3R66 - chains A and B of the 4 polymer chains in the assembly; structure by X-ray diffraction, 2.30 A resolution.

[Chain A (and B)]
Protein: Non-structural protein 1
Organism: Influenza B virus
Notes: chain B of this document is another copy of the same molecule, construct and numbering; everything in this record applies to it too
Reference sequence: P03502 (NS1_INBLE); numbering as in UniProt (aligned over 1-103)
Sequence (113 residues; row label = number of the first residue in the row; numbers below 1 keep their minus sign (Met-9 is residue -9)):
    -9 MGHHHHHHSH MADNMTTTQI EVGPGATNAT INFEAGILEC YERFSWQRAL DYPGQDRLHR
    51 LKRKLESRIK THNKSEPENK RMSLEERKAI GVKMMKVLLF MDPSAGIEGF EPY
Disordered / not traced: -9 to 6, 103
Construct notes: expression tag (-9 to 0)

[How chain A and chain B interact]
Contacting residue pairs (79):
  Thr7(A) - His49(B)  hydrogen bond (backbone-side chain)
  Gln9(A) - Tyr42(B)
  Gln9(A) - Gln45(B)
  Ile10(A) - Ser35(B)
  Ile10(A) - Arg38(B)
  Ile10(A) - Tyr42(B)
  Ile10(A) - Gln45(B)  hydrogen bond (backbone-side chain)
  Glu11(A) - Arg38(B)
  Glu11(A) - Tyr42(B)
  Val12(A) - Arg38(B)
  Val12(A) - Leu40(B)
  Val12(A) - Tyr42(B)  hydrogen bond (backbone-side chain)
  Val12(A) - Gln45(B)
  Ala16(A) - Ala39(B)
  Ala16(A) - Asp41(B)
  Thr17(A) - Asp41(B)
  Ala19(A) - Phe34(B)
  Ala19(A) - Ala39(B)
  Thr20(A) - Ala39(B)  hydrogen bond (side chain-backbone)
  Thr20(A) - Leu40(B)
  Thr20(A) - Asp41(B)  hydrogen bond (side chain-backbone)
  Thr20(A) - Arg47(B)
  Phe23(A) - Cys30(B)
  Phe23(A) - Tyr31(B)
  Phe23(A) - Phe34(B)  hydrophobic
  Glu24(A) - Tyr31(B)  hydrogen bond
  Glu24(A) - Arg47(B)  salt bridge
  Cys30(A) - Phe23(B)
  Cys30(A) - Leu89(B)  hydrophobic
  Tyr31(A) - Phe23(B)
  Tyr31(A) - Glu24(B)  hydrogen bond
  Arg33(A) - Leu88(B)  hydrogen bond (side chain-backbone)
  Arg33(A) - Leu89(B)  hydrogen bond (side chain-backbone)
  Arg33(A) - Met91(B)
  Phe34(A) - Ala19(B)
  Phe34(A) - Thr20(B)
  Phe34(A) - Phe23(B)  hydrophobic
  Phe34(A) - Leu88(B)  hydrophobic
  Ser35(A) - Ile10(B)
  Gln37(A) - Leu88(B)
  Arg38(A) - Glu11(B)
  Arg38(A) - Val12(B)
  Ala39(A) - Ala16(B)
  Ala39(A) - Ala19(B)
  Ala39(A) - Thr20(B)  hydrogen bond (backbone-side chain)
  Leu40(A) - Val12(B)
  Leu40(A) - Thr20(B)
  Asp41(A) - Ala16(B)
  Asp41(A) - Thr17(B)
  Asp41(A) - Thr20(B)  hydrogen bond (backbone-side chain)
  Tyr42(A) - Val12(B)
  Gln45(A) - Gln9(B)
  Gln45(A) - Ile10(B)  hydrogen bond (side chain-backbone)
  Gln45(A) - Val12(B)
  Arg47(A) - Glu24(B)  salt bridge
  Arg47(A) - Lys54(B)
  Arg47(A) - Arg58(B)
  His49(A) - Thr7(B)
  Arg58(A) - Arg47(B)
  Val82(A) - Leu89(B)  hydrophobic
  Met85(A) - Cys30(B)  hydrophobic
  Met85(A) - Met85(B)  hydrophobic
  Lys86(A) - Leu89(B)
  Lys86(A) - Phe90(B)
  Leu88(A) - Arg33(B)  hydrogen bond (backbone-side chain)
  Leu88(A) - Phe34(B)
  Leu88(A) - Gln37(B)
  Leu89(A) - Cys30(B)  hydrophobic
  Leu89(A) - Arg33(B)  hydrogen bond (backbone-side chain)
  Leu89(A) - Val82(B)  hydrophobic
  Leu89(A) - Met85(B)  hydrophobic
  Leu89(A) - Lys86(B)
  Leu89(A) - Leu89(B)  hydrophobic
  Phe90(A) - Lys86(B)
  Phe90(A) - Phe90(B)  hydrophobic
  Phe90(A) - Phe100(B)  hydrophobic
  Phe90(A) - Glu101(B)
  Met91(A) - Arg33(B)
  Asp92(A) - Glu101(B)
Interface residues without a listed pair, chain A (39 interface residues in all): Thr8, Ile27, Gly44, Met84, Ala95
Interface residues without a listed pair, chain B (42 interface residues in all): Thr8, Ile27, Trp36, Gly44, Met84, Gly96

[Overview]
39 residues of chain A face 42 of chain B across their interface, with 14 hydrogen bonds and 2 salt bridges.
Polar pairs include Glu24(A)-Arg47(B), Thr7(A)-His49(B) and Ile10(A)-Gln45(B).
Both chains are Non-structural protein 1 (Influenza B virus). Entry 3R66 (Crystal structure of human ISG15 in
complex with NS1 N-terminal region from influenza virus B, Northeast ...) was determined by X-ray diffraction.
